Entry 4IBA (X-ray diffraction, 2.30 A resolution); this record covers chain A.

# Chain A
Molecule: beta-lactoglobulin
Organism: Bos taurus
UniProtKB: P02754 (LACB_BOVIN); residues 1-162 here correspond to UniProt positions 17-178 (UniProt number = residue number + 16)
Sequence (162 residues; row label = number of the first residue in the row):
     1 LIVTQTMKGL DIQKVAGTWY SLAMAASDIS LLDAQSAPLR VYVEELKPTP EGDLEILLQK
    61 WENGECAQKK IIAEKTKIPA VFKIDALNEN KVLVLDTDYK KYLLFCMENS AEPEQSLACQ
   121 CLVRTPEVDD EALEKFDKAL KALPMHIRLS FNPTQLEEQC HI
Unresolved in the structure: 110-114
Cystine bridges: Cys66-Cys160, Cys106-Cys119

# Overview
Chain A is beta-lactoglobulin (Bos taurus); the structure, Bovine beta-lactoglobulin (isoform B) in complex
with dodecyl sulphate (SDS), was determined by X-ray diffraction together with 4IB6, 4IB7, 4IB8 and 4IB9 from
the same study.
